2UYB - chain A; structure by X-ray diffraction, 2.10 A resolution.

Chain A:
Molecule: Oxalate decarboxylase oxdc
Organism: Bacillus subtilis
Notes: EC 4.1.1.2
UniProtKB: O34714 (OXDC_BACSU); residues 1-385 here = UniProt positions 1-385
Sequence (385 residues; numbered 1 to 385; the number before each row is that of its first residue):
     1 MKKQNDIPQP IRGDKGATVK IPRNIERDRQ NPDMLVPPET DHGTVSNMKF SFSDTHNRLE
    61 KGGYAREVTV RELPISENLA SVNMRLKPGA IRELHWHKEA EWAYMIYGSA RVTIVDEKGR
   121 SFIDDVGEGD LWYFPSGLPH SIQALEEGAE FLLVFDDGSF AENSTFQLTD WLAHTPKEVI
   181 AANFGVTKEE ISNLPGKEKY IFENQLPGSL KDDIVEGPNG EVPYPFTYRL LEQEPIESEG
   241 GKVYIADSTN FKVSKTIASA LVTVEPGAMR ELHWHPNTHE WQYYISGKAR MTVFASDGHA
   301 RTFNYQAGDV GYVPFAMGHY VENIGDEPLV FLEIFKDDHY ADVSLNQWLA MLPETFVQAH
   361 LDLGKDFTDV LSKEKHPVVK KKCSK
Not modelled in the structure: 1-5, 383-385
Sequence notes: engineered mutation Ala161 (Ser in O34714)
Swiss-Prot annotation at these positions:
  - active site: Glu333 (Proton donor)
  - binding site (Mn(2+)): His95, His97, Glu101, His140, His273, His275, Glu280, His319
Bound ions: Mn2+ site 1: His95, His97, Glu101, His140 (together with formate); Mn2+ site 2: His273, His275, Glu280, His319
Reported in the primary citation:
  - mutagenesis - S161A, E162DEL/N163DEL, D297A, H299A: decreased catalytic activity on decarboxylase
  - mutagenesis - S161A (10-fold): decreased binding to oxalate
  - binding site for formate: Glu162, Thr165
  - contacts within the chain: Glu162-Tyr200 (hydrogen bond)
  - catalytic residues: Glu162 (proposed by the authors, not directly observed)
  - conformationally variable residues (side-chain flip): Thr165, Gln167
  - mutagenesis - S161A, S164A: decreased catalytic activity on oxalate oxidase
  - Mn2+ coordination: His140
  - catalytic residues: Arg92 (citing earlier work)
  - mutagenesis - E162D, E162Q: decreased catalytic activity (decarboxylase activity)
  - mutagenesis - T165P, E333D: decreased catalytic activity
  - mutagenesis - D297A, H299A: unchanged binding to oxalate
  - mutagenesis - E333D: decreased expression
  - mutagenesis - E162DEL/N163DEL/S164DEL, E333Q: abolished catalytic activity on decarboxylase
  - mutagenesis - E162DEL/N163DEL (2.5-fold): increased catalytic activity on oxidase
  - mutagenesis - E162DEL/N163DEL/S164DEL (3-fold), D297A: increased catalytic activity on oxalate oxidase

Summary:
His95, His97, Glu101 and His140 coordinate Mn2+ site 1. His273, His275, Glu280 and His319 form the Mn2+ site
2. UniProt lists active-site residue Glu333 and 8 Mn2+-binding residues. From the paper: catalytic residues
Glu162 and Arg92; S161A, E162DEL/N163DEL and D297A, among others, reduce catalytic activity on decarboxylase;
11 substitutions were tested in all.
Chain A is Oxalate decarboxylase oxdc (Bacillus subtilis); the structure, S161A mutant of Bacillus subtilis
Oxalate Decarboxylase OxdC, was determined by X-ray diffraction together with 2UY8, 2UY9 and 2UYA from the
same study.
